4N7L - chains L and M of the 3 polymer chains in the assembly; structure by X-ray diffraction, 2.85 A resolution.

Chain L:
Name: Reaction center protein L chain
Source organism: Rhodobacter sphaeroides
Reference sequence: P0C0Y8 (RCEL_RHOSH); residues 1-281 here correspond to UniProt positions 2-282 (UniProt number = residue number + 1)
Chain sequence (281 residues; each row starts with the number of its first residue):
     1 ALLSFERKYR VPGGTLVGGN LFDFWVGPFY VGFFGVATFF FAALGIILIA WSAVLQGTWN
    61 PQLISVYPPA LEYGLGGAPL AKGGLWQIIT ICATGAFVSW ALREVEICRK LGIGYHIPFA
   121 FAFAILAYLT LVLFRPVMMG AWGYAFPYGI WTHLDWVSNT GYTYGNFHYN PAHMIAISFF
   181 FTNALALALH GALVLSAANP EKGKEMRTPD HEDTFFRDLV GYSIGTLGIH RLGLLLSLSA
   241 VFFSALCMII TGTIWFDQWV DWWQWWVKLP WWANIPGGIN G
Metal / ion sites: Zn ion site 1 near His153 (its only coordinating residue here); Zn ion site 2 near His173 (its only coordinating residue here); Fe ion: His190, His230 (shared with His219(M), Glu234(M), His266(M) of chain M)
Residues lining bound ligands:
  - 2GO ([methyl 9-acetyl-14-ethyl-20-hydroxy-4,8,13,18-tetramethyl-3-{3-oxo-3-[(3,7,11,15-tetramethylhexadec-2-en-1-yl)oxy]propyl}-3,4,20,21-tetradehydrophorbine-21-carboxylatato(2-)-kappa~4~N~23~,N~24~,N~25~,N~26~]zinc), molecule 1: Thr38, Phe41, Ala42, Gly45, Ile49, Ile89, Cys92, Ala93, Ala96, Phe97, Trp100, Glu104, Ile117, Ala120, Phe121, Phe123, Ala124, Tyr128, Phe146, Tyr148, Gly149, Ile150, His153, Phe180, Ser237, Leu238, Val241
  - 2GO, molecule 2: Ile46, Tyr128, Leu131, Phe146, Ile150, Trp151, His153, Leu154, Trp156, Val157
  - 2GO, molecule 3: Phe97, Phe121, Ala124, Ile125, Ala127, Tyr128, Leu131, Trp156, Val157, Ser158, Thr160, Gly161, Tyr162, Asn166, Phe167, His168, His173, Ala176, Ile177, Phe180, Phe181, Ser244, Ala245, Cys247, Met248
  - 2GO, molecule 4: Val157, Tyr162, His168, Phe181
  - 2GO, molecule 5: His168, His173, Met174, Ile177, Ser178, Phe181, Thr182
  - 2GO, molecule 6: Phe181, Ala184, Leu185, Ala188, Leu189, Leu219, Val220
  - glucosyl-galactosyl diacyl-glycerol (GGD; nonadec-10-enoic acid 2-[3,4-dihydroxy-6-hydroxymethyl-5-(3,4,5-trihydroxy-6-hydroxymethyl-tetrahydro-pyran-2-yloxy)-tetrahydro-pyran-2-yloxy] -1-octadec-9-enoyloxymethyl-ethyl ester): Ala1, Val26, Gly27, Pro28, Phe29
  - heptane-1,2,3-triol (HTO), molecule 1: Leu44, Ile88, Ile91, Cys92
  - heptane-1,2,3-triol (HTO), molecule 2: Trp86, Gln87, Thr90, Ile91, Thr94, Leu133, Trp142
  - 1,2-diacyl-sn-glycero-3-phosphocholine (PC1): Val220, Gly221, Tyr222
  - ubiquinone-10 (U10), molecule 1: Phe29, Tyr30, Val31, Gly35, Thr38, Phe39, Trp100, Arg103
  - ubiquinone-10 (U10), molecule 2: Thr182, Leu185, Ala186, Leu189, His190, Leu193, Val194, Glu212, Asp213, Phe216, Tyr222, Ser223, Ile224, Gly225, Thr226, Ile229, Leu232

Chain M:
Name: Reaction center protein M chain
Source organism: Rhodobacter sphaeroides
Reference sequence: P0C0Y9 (RCEM_RHOSH); residues 1-303 here correspond to UniProt positions 2-304 (UniProt number = residue number + 1)
Chain sequence (303 residues; each row starts with the number of its first residue):
     1 AEYQNIFSQV QVRGPADLGM TEDVNLANRS GVGPFSTLLG WFGNAQLGPI YLGSLGVLSL
    61 FSGLMWFFTI GIWFWYQAGW NPAVFLRDLF FFSLEPPAPE YGLSFAAPLK EGGLWLIASF
   121 FMFVAVWSWW GRTYLRAQAL GMGKHTAWAF LSAIWLWMVL GFIRPILMGS WSEAVPYGIF
   181 SHLDWTNNFS LVHGNLFYNP FHGLSIAFLY GSAHLFAMHG ATILAVSRFG GERELEQIAD
   241 RGTAAERAAL FWRWTMGFNA TMEGIHRWAI WMAVLVTLTG GIGILLSGTV VDNWYVWGQN
   301 HGM
Differences from the reference sequence: engineered mutation His214 (Leu215 in P0C0Y9)
Metal / ion sites: Zn ion site 1 near His182 (its only coordinating residue here); Zn ion site 2 near His202 (its only coordinating residue here); Zn ion site 3 near His214 (its only coordinating residue here); Fe ion: His219, Glu234, His266 (shared with His190(L), His230(L) of chain L)
Residues lining bound ligands:
  - 2GO ([methyl 9-acetyl-14-ethyl-20-hydroxy-4,8,13,18-tetramethyl-3-{3-oxo-3-[(3,7,11,15-tetramethylhexadec-2-en-1-yl)oxy]propyl}-3,4,20,21-tetradehydrophorbine-21-carboxylatato(2-)-kappa~4~N~23~,N~24~,N~25~,N~26~]zinc), molecule 1: Ser59, Leu60, Gly63, Leu64, Phe67, Ala125, Val126, Trp129, Thr133, Thr146, Ala149, Phe150, Ala153, Ala273, Val274, Thr277
  - 2GO, molecule 2: Trp66, Phe67, Leu89, Met122, Trp157, Leu160, Val175, Ile179, His182, Leu183, Trp185, Thr186
  - 2GO, molecule 3: Trp66, Met122, Val126, Phe150, Ala153, Ile154, Leu156, Trp157, Leu160, Trp185, Thr186, Asn187, Phe189, Ser190, Asn195, Leu196, Phe197, His202, Ser205, Ile206, Leu209, Tyr210, Val276, Thr277, Gly280, Gly281, Ile284
  - 2GO, molecule 4: Thr186, Phe197, Tyr210
  - 2GO, molecule 5: Phe197, Gly203, Ile206, Ala207, Tyr210, Gly211, His214
  - 2GO, molecule 6: Tyr210, Ala213, His214, Ala217, Met218, Trp252, Thr255, Met256
  - glucosyl-galactosyl diacyl-glycerol (GGD; nonadec-10-enoic acid 2-[3,4-dihydroxy-6-hydroxymethyl-5-(3,4,5-trihydroxy-6-hydroxymethyl-tetrahydro-pyran-2-yloxy)-tetrahydro-pyran-2-yloxy] -1-octadec-9-enoyloxymethyl-ethyl ester): Arg253, Met256, Gly257, Phe258, Trp268
  - 1,2-diacyl-sn-glycero-3-phosphocholine (PC1): Arg29, Ser30, Gly31, Val32, Gly33, Leu47, Gly48, Pro49, Ile50, Leu52, Trp129
  - spheroidene (SPO): Trp66, Phe67, Phe68, Ile70, Gly71, Phe74, Trp75, Phe85, Leu89, Phe105, Trp115, Leu116, Ser119, Phe120, Met122, Phe123, Trp157, Met158, Leu160, Gly161, Phe162, Trp171, Val175, Pro176, Tyr177, Gly178, Ile179, His182
  - ubiquinone-10 (U10): His214, Leu215, Met218, His219, Thr222, Ile223, Ala245, Ala248, Ala249, Trp252, Met256, Phe258, Asn259, Ala260, Thr261, Met262, Ile265, Trp268, Met272
UniProt features mapped onto this chain:
  - binding site ((7R,8Z)-bacteriochlorophyll b): His182, His202
  - binding site (Fe cation): His219, Glu234, His266
  - binding site (a ubiquinone): Trp252

Chain L / chain M interface:
Contacting residue pairs (209):
  Ala1(L) - Arg253(M)  hydrogen bond (backbone-side chain)
  Leu3(L) - Arg253(M)
  Leu3(L) - Asn259(M)
  Phe5(L) - Arg241(M)
  Phe5(L) - Glu246(M)
  Glu6(L) - Leu250(M)
  Glu6(L) - Arg253(M)  salt bridge
  Glu6(L) - Trp254(M)  hydrogen bond
  Lys8(L) - Glu246(M)  salt bridge
  Tyr9(L) - Thr243(M)  hydrogen bond
  Tyr9(L) - Glu246(M)  hydrogen bond
  Tyr9(L) - Arg247(M)
  Tyr9(L) - Leu250(M)  hydrophobic
  Tyr9(L) - Trp254(M)
  Arg10(L) - Trp254(M)
  Trp25(L) - Trp254(M)
  Pro28(L) - Arg253(M)
  Pro28(L) - Trp254(M)
  Pro28(L) - Gly257(M)
  Phe29(L) - Trp254(M)
  Phe29(L) - Thr255(M)
  Phe29(L) - Met256(M)
  Phe29(L) - Gly257(M)
  Tyr30(L) - Trp254(M)  hydrogen bond (backbone-backbone)
  Trp100(L) - Thr255(M)
  Arg103(L) - Trp254(M)  hydrogen bond (side chain-backbone)
  Arg103(L) - Thr255(M)  hydrogen bond (side chain-backbone)
  Glu104(L) - Phe251(M)
  Glu104(L) - Thr255(M)
  Ile107(L) - Phe251(M)  hydrophobic
  Ile107(L) - Trp254(M)  hydrophobic
  Ile107(L) - Thr255(M)
  Cys108(L) - Phe251(M)  hydrophobic
  Lys110(L) - Trp254(M)
  Leu111(L) - Arg247(M)  hydrogen bond (backbone-side chain)
  Leu111(L) - Phe251(M)
  Leu111(L) - Trp254(M)  hydrophobic
  Gly112(L) - Arg228(M)  hydrogen bond (backbone-side chain)
  Gly112(L) - Phe229(M)
  Ile113(L) - Ala225(M)
  Ile113(L) - Val226(M)  hydrophobic
  Ile113(L) - Arg228(M)  hydrogen bond (backbone-side chain)
  Ile113(L) - Phe251(M)  hydrophobic
  Gly114(L) - Ala225(M)  hydrogen bond (backbone-backbone)
  Gly114(L) - Arg228(M)
  His116(L) - Gln4(M)  hydrogen bond (side chain-backbone)
  His116(L) - Ala221(M)
  His116(L) - Leu224(M)
  His116(L) - Ala225(M)
  Ile117(L) - Ala221(M)
  Ile117(L) - Thr222(M)
  Ile117(L) - Phe251(M)  hydrophobic
  Ile117(L) - Trp252(M)  hydrophobic
  Trp151(L) - Phe197(M)
  Leu154(L) - Phe197(M)
  Asp155(L) - Tyr198(M)
  Val157(L) - Phe197(M)  hydrophobic
  Ser158(L) - Phe197(M)
  Tyr162(L) - Asn187(M)  hydrogen bond
  Tyr162(L) - Leu191(M)
  Asn166(L) - Leu183(M)
  Asn166(L) - Asn187(M)
  His168(L) - Leu183(M)  hydrogen bond (side chain-backbone)
  His168(L) - Thr186(M)
  His168(L) - Asn187(M)
  Tyr169(L) - Phe180(M)  hydrophobic
  Tyr169(L) - Asp184(M)  hydrogen bond
  Met174(L) - Phe180(M)  hydrophobic
  Phe180(L) - Leu209(M)
  Phe180(L) - Ala213(M)  hydrophobic
  Asn183(L) - Ser212(M)
  Asn183(L) - Ala213(M)  hydrogen bond (side chain-backbone)
  Asn183(L) - Phe216(M)
  Ala184(L) - Ala273(M)
  Ala186(L) - Phe216(M)
  Leu187(L) - Ser212(M)
  Leu187(L) - Phe216(M)  hydrophobic
  Leu187(L) - Ala269(M)
  Ala188(L) - Ala273(M)
  Leu189(L) - Thr146(M)
  His190(L) - His219(M)
  His190(L) - Glu234(M)  salt bridge
  His190(L) - His266(M)  hydrogen bond
  Gly191(L) - His266(M)
  Ala192(L) - His145(M)
  Ala192(L) - Thr146(M)
  Ala192(L) - Ile270(M)  hydrophobic
  Leu193(L) - Thr146(M)
  Val194(L) - Glu234(M)
  Val194(L) - Leu235(M)
  Val194(L) - His266(M)
  Leu195(L) - His145(M)
  Leu195(L) - Glu263(M)
  Leu195(L) - His266(M)
  Leu195(L) - Arg267(M)
  Ser196(L) - Met142(M)
  Ser196(L) - Gly143(M)  hydrogen bond (backbone-backbone)
  Ser196(L) - His145(M)  hydrogen bond (backbone-side chain)
  Ala197(L) - Leu235(M)  hydrophobic
  Ala198(L) - Leu235(M)
  Ala198(L) - Ile238(M)  hydrophobic
  Asn199(L) - Gly143(M)
  Asn199(L) - His145(M)
  Asn199(L) - Glu263(M)  hydrogen bond
  Asn199(L) - Arg267(M)
  Pro200(L) - Gly141(M)
  Pro200(L) - Gly143(M)
  Glu201(L) - Gln138(M)
  Glu201(L) - Gly141(M)  hydrogen bond (backbone-backbone)
  Glu201(L) - Met142(M)
  Glu201(L) - Lys144(M)  salt bridge
  Lys204(L) - Gly141(M)
  Met206(L) - Leu235(M)
  Met206(L) - Ile238(M)  hydrophobic
  Met206(L) - Ala239(M)  hydrophobic
  Arg207(L) - Glu22(M)  salt bridge
  Arg207(L) - Leu140(M)  hydrogen bond (side chain-backbone)
  Arg207(L) - Gly141(M)
  Arg207(L) - Met142(M)
  Arg207(L) - Leu235(M)
  Thr208(L) - Leu235(M)
  Pro209(L) - Leu235(M)
  Asp210(L) - Met20(M)
  His211(L) - Met20(M)
  His211(L) - Glu22(M)  salt bridge
  His211(L) - Met142(M)
  Glu212(L) - Leu235(M)
  Asp213(L) - Asn44(M)
  Thr214(L) - Gly19(M)
  Thr214(L) - Met20(M)  hydrogen bond (side chain-backbone)
  Thr214(L) - Arg29(M)
  Thr214(L) - Leu140(M)
  Phe215(L) - Thr133(M)
  Phe215(L) - Arg136(M)
  Phe215(L) - Ala137(M)
  Phe215(L) - Leu140(M)  hydrophobic
  Phe215(L) - Thr146(M)
  Arg217(L) - Asn44(M)
  Arg217(L) - Gln46(M)
  Arg217(L) - Gly48(M)
  Arg217(L) - Pro49(M)
  Arg217(L) - Ile50(M)
  Arg217(L) - Tyr51(M)
  Asp218(L) - Arg29(M)  salt bridge
  Asp218(L) - Ile50(M)
  Asp218(L) - Tyr51(M)  hydrogen bond (backbone-backbone)
  Asp218(L) - Arg132(M)  hydrogen bond (backbone-side chain)
  Asp218(L) - Arg136(M)
  Leu219(L) - Trp129(M)
  Leu219(L) - Arg132(M)  hydrogen bond (backbone-side chain)
  Val220(L) - Ile50(M)
  Val220(L) - Trp129(M)  hydrophobic
  Gly221(L) - Gly48(M)  hydrogen bond (backbone-backbone)
  Gly221(L) - Ile50(M)
  Tyr222(L) - Leu39(M)
  Tyr222(L) - Asn44(M)  hydrogen bond (side chain-backbone)
  Tyr222(L) - Gln46(M)
  Ser223(L) - Asn44(M)  hydrogen bond (backbone-side chain)
  Ile224(L) - Gly43(M)
  Ile224(L) - Asn44(M)  hydrogen bond (backbone-backbone)
  Gly225(L) - Asn44(M)
  Thr226(L) - Glu232(M)
  Leu227(L) - Asn5(M)
  Leu227(L) - Leu224(M)  hydrophobic
  Gly228(L) - Phe42(M)
  Ile229(L) - Phe216(M)
  His230(L) - His219(M)  hydrogen bond
  His230(L) - Gly220(M)
  His230(L) - Ile223(M)
  His230(L) - Glu234(M)  salt bridge
  Arg231(L) - Asn5(M)  hydrogen bond
  Arg231(L) - Ile6(M)  hydrogen bond (side chain-backbone)
  Arg231(L) - Phe7(M)  hydrogen bond (side chain-backbone)
  Arg231(L) - Ser8(M)  hydrogen bond
  Arg231(L) - Trp41(M)  hydrogen bond (side chain-backbone)
  Arg231(L) - Phe42(M)  hydrogen bond (side chain-backbone)
  Leu232(L) - Phe42(M)
  Gly233(L) - Phe216(M)
  Leu234(L) - Ala217(M)
  Leu234(L) - Ala221(M)  hydrophobic
  Leu234(L) - Leu224(M)  hydrophobic
  Ser237(L) - Ala213(M)
  Ser237(L) - Ala217(M)
  Trp263(L) - Phe180(M)  hydrophobic
  Trp266(L) - Leu86(M)  hydrogen bond (side chain-backbone)
  Trp266(L) - Arg87(M)  hydrogen bond (side chain-backbone)
  Val267(L) - Arg87(M)
  Val267(L) - Asp88(M)
  Val267(L) - Phe91(M)  hydrophobic
  Trp272(L) - Ala83(M)
  Trp272(L) - Leu86(M)  hydrophobic
  Trp272(L) - Arg87(M)  hydrogen bond (backbone-side chain)
  Ala273(L) - Arg87(M)
  Ile275(L) - Asn81(M)
  Ile275(L) - Ala83(M)  hydrophobic
  Ile275(L) - Val84(M)  hydrophobic
  Ile275(L) - Arg87(M)  hydrogen bond (backbone-side chain)
  Pro276(L) - Val84(M)
  Gly277(L) - Val84(M)
  Gly277(L) - Arg87(M)  hydrogen bond (backbone-side chain)
  Gly278(L) - Gln77(M)
  Gly278(L) - Val84(M)
  Gly278(L) - Asp88(M)
  Ile279(L) - Asp88(M)  hydrogen bond (backbone-side chain)
  Ile279(L) - Phe91(M)  hydrophobic
  Ile279(L) - Phe92(M)  hydrophobic
  Asn280(L) - Arg87(M)  hydrogen bond (backbone-side chain)
  Asn280(L) - Asp88(M)  hydrogen bond (backbone-side chain)
  Asn280(L) - Phe91(M)
Other interface residues (no listed pair), chain L (99 interface residues in all): Gln62, Ala120, Phe181, Leu235, Asn274, Gly281
Other interface residues (no listed pair), chain M (99 interface residues in all): Tyr3, Asp17, Val24, Leu47, Ala78, Asn195, Tyr210, Met218, Ala249, Met272, His301

Overview:
Chain L and chain M each contribute 99 residues to their interface, with 45 hydrogen bonds and 8 salt bridges.
Polar pairs include Glu6(L)-Arg253(M), Lys8(L)-Glu246(M) and His190(L)-Glu234(M).
Here chain L is Reaction center protein L chain and chain M is Reaction center protein M chain, both from
Rhodobacter sphaeroides. Entry 4N7L (Zinc Substituted Reaction Center M(L214H) Variant of Rhodobacter
sphaeroides) was determined by X-ray diffraction together with 4N7K from the same study.
